Entry 5DS4 (X-ray diffraction, 3.20 A resolution); this record covers chains B and E of the 8 polymer chains in the assembly.

# Chain B
Name: CRISPR-associated endonuclease Cas1
From: Escherichia coli (strain K12)
Notes: EC 3.1.-.-
UniProtKB: Q46896 (CAS1_ECOLI); residue numbers follow UniProt; this construct covers 1-305
Sequence (306 residues; each row starts with the number of its first residue; numbering starts at 0):
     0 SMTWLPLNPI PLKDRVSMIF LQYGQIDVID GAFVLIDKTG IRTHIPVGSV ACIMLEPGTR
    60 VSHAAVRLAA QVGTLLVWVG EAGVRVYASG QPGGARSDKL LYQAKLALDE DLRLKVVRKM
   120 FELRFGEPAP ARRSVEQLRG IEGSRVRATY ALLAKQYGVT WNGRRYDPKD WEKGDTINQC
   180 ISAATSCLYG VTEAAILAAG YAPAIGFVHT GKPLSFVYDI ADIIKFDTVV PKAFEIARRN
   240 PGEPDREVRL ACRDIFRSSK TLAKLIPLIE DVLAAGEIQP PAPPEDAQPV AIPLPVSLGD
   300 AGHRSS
Not modelled in the structure: 0-3, 167-174, 280-305
Differences from the reference sequence: expression tag (0)
Curated features (UniProtKB/Swiss-Prot):
  - binding site (Mg(2+)): Glu-141, His-208, Asp-221
  - mutagenesis: Tyr-22 (Y22A: Slightly decreased spacer acquisition in vivo; Y22F: Nearly wild-type spacer acquisition in vivo), Arg-41 (R41E: Dramatically decreased spacer acquisition in vivo), Arg-59 (R59A: Loss of spacer acquisition in vivo, decreased protospacer binding; R59D: Dramatically decreased spacer acquisition in vitro, 250-fold decreased affinity for protospacer DNA), Arg-66 (R66D: Dramatically decreased spacer acquisition in vitro, 250-fold decreased affinity for protospacer DNA; R66E: Dramatically decreased spacer acquisition in vivo), Arg-84 (R84A: Decreased spacer acquisition in vivo; R84E: Dramatically decreased spacer acquisition in vivo), Glu-141 (E141A: No cleavage of any substrates, no restoration of UV or mitomycin C (MMC) resistance. Loss of spacer acquisition in vivo), Tyr-149 (Y149A: No effect on in vitro protospacer integration), Tyr-165 (Y165A: No effect on in vitro protospacer integration. Alone significantly decreased protospacer acquisition in vivo ...), Trp-170 (W170A: Alone significantly decreased protospacer acquisition in vivo. Decreased protospacer binding; in association with A-170), Thr-184 (T184A: No cleavage of any substrates), Tyr-188 (Y188A: Partial inhibition of cleavage. No effect on in vitro protospacer integration. Significantly decreased protospacer acquisition in vivo), His-208 (H208A: No cleavage of any substrates, no restoration of UV or MMC resistance. Loss of spacer acquisition in vivo), 13 further mutagenesis entries in UniProt
Reported in the primary citation:
  - binding site for the 28-nt DNA strand: Tyr-22, Arg-41, Arg-66, Arg-84, Tyr-217, Arg-245, Arg-248
  - catalytic residues: Glu-141, His-208, Asp-221
  - mutagenesis - R59D, R66D: decreased binding to 5 nt overhang protospacer
  - mutagenesis - R59D, R66D: decreased catalytic activity on protospacer substrates
  - mutagenesis - Y22A: decreased catalytic activity on splayed ends

# Chain E
Name: CRISPR-associated endoribonuclease Cas2
From: Escherichia coli (strain K12)
Notes: EC 3.1.-.-
UniProtKB: P45956 (CAS2_ECOLI); residues 1-94 here = UniProt positions 1-94
Sequence (104 residues; row label = number of the first residue in the row; numbering starts at 0):
     0 MMSMLVVVTE NVPPRLRGRL AIWLLEVRAG VYVGDVSAKI REMIWEQIAG LAEEGNVVMA
    60 WATNTETGFE FQTFGLNRRT PVDLDGLRLV SFLPVGSSEN LYFQ
Not modelled in the structure: 0, 94-103
Differences from the reference sequence: initiating methionine (0); expression tag (95-103)
Curated features (UniProtKB/Swiss-Prot):
  - mutagenesis: Glu-9 (E9A/R: No effect on spacer acquisition, Cas1-Cas2 complex formation or CRISPR DNA-binding by complex), Asn-10 (N10A: No effect on spacer acquisition), Arg-14 to Arg-16 (No in vivspacer acquisition, significantly decreased protospacer binding), Arg-14 (R14A: Slight decrease in spacer acquisition), Arg-16 (R16A: Slight decrease in spacer acquisition; R16E: Dramatically decreased spacer acquisition in vivo), Arg-18 (R18A: Very little spacer acquisition), Arg-27 (R27A: Slight decrease in spacer acquisition), Lys-38 to Arg-40 (Very little in vivo spacer acquisition), Glu-65 (E65A: No effect on spacer acquisition; E65R: Slight decrease in spacer acquisition, Cas1-Cas2 complex formation or CRISPR DNA-binding by complex. Loss of spacer acquisition; when associated with R-84), Arg-77 to Arg-78 (No spacer acquisition, significantly decreased protospacer binding), Arg-77 (R77E: No change in spacer acquisition in vivo), Arg-78 (R78E: Dramatically decreased spacer acquisition in vivo), 2 further mutagenesis entries in UniProt
Reported in the primary citation:
  - binding site for the 28-nt DNA strand: Arg-16, Arg-77, Arg-78

# How chain B and chain E interact
Residue-residue contacts - 28 pairs, chain B then chain E:
  Leu-4(B) / Arg-18(E)  hydrogen bond (backbone-side chain)
  Leu-4(B) / Glu-45(E)
  Leu-4(B) / Gln-46(E)
  Leu-4(B) / Leu-50(E)  hydrophobic
  Pro-5(B) / Arg-18(E)
  Pro-5(B) / Gln-46(E)
  Leu-6(B) / Arg-18(E)
  Leu-6(B) / Trp-22(E)  hydrophobic
  Ile-9(B) / Ile-39(E)  hydrophobic
  Asp-13(B) / Met-1(E)
  Asp-13(B) / Ser-36(E)
  Asp-29(B) / Pro-13(E)
  Asp-29(B) / Arg-14(E)
  Asp-29(B) / Gly-17(E)
  Gly-30(B) / Ile-21(E)
  Ala-31(B) / Gly-17(E)
  His-43(B) / Ala-20(E)
  Ile-44(B) / Ala-20(E)
  Pro-45(B) / Ala-20(E)
  Pro-45(B) / Ile-21(E)
  Pro-45(B) / Trp-22(E)
  Pro-45(B) / Leu-23(E)
  Val-46(B) / Ile-21(E)  hydrogen bond (backbone-backbone)
  Gly-47(B) / Ile-21(E)  hydrogen bond (backbone-backbone)
  Gly-47(B) / Trp-22(E)
  Ser-48(B) / Ile-21(E)
  Ser-48(B) / Trp-22(E)  hydrogen bond (side chain-backbone)
  Val-71(B) / Ile-21(E)  hydrophobic
Also at the interface, not in a pair above, chain B (17 interface residues in all): Pro-10, Leu-67
Also at the interface, not in a pair above, chain E (15 interface residues in all): Gly-49

# Overview
Chain B and chain E form an interface of 17 and 15 residues respectively, with 4 hydrogen bonds. Among the
polar pairs are Leu-4(B)/Arg-18(E), Ser-48(B)/Trp-22(E) and Val-46(B)/Ile-21(E). The paper reports catalytic
residues Glu-141(B), His-208(B) and Asp-221(B); R59D and R66D of chain B reduce binding to 5 nt overhang
protospacer.
Here chain B is CRISPR-associated endonuclease Cas1 and chain E is CRISPR-associated endoribonuclease Cas2,
both from Escherichia coli (strain K12). Entry 5DS4 (Crystal structure the Escherichia coli Cas1-Cas2 complex
bound to protospacer DNA) was determined by X-ray diffraction together with 5DS5 and 5DS6 from the same study.
